9H2H - chains B and N of the 22 polymer chains in the assembly; structure by electron microscopy, 6.10 A resolution (low resolution: residue-level contacts below are approximate; hydrogen-bond / salt-bridge calls are withheld).

[Chain B]
Molecule: Protein AC54
Source organism: Autographa californica nucleopolyhedrovirus
Reference sequence: P41458 (AC54_NPVAC); residues 1-365 here = UniProt positions 1-365
Sequence (365 residues; each row starts with the number of its first residue):
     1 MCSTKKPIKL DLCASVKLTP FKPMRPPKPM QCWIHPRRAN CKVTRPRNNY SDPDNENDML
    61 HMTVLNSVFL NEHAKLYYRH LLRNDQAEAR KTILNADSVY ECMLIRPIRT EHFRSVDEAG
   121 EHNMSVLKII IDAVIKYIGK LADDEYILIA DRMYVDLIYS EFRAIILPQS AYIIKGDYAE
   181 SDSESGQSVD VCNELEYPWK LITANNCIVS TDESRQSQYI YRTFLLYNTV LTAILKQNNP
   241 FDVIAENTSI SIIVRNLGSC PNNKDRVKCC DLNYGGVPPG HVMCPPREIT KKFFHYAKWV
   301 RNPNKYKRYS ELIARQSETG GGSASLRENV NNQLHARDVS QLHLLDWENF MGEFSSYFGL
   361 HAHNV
Unresolved in the structure: 1-6, 185-189, 318-334
Cystine bridges: Cys-192/Cys-207
Reported in the primary citation:
  - self-association interface (contacts with another copy of this molecule): Lys-22 to Arg-25
  - binding site for the 58-nt DNA strand: Arg-45, Arg-47, Arg-255, Lys-298, Lys-305, Lys-307, Arg-308

[Chain N]
Molecule: Protein C42
Source organism: Autographa californica nucleopolyhedrovirus
Reference sequence: P25695 (C42_NPVAC); numbering as in UniProt (aligned over 1-361)
Sequence (361 residues; numbered 1 to 361; the number before each row is that of its first residue):
     1 MSAIALYLEI NKLRLKIDEP MQLAIWPQLF PLLCDEHQSV QLNTDVLINF MMHVARKSQN
    61 TILNNNAAIA SQYAAGNADV VAAPASAQPT PRPVINLFAR ANAAAPAQPS EELINMRRYR
   121 NAARKLIHHY SLNSTSSTEY KISDVVMTMI FLLRSEKYHS LFKLLETTFD DYTCRPQMTQ
   181 VQTDTLLDAV RSLLEMPSTT IDLTTVDIMR SSFARCFNSP IMRYAKIVLL QNVALQRDKR
   241 TTLEELLIER GEKIQMLQPQ QYINSGTEIP FCDDAEFLNR LLKHIDPYPL SRMYYNAANT
   301 MFYTTMENYA VSNCKFNIED YNNIFKVMEN IRKHSNKNSN DQDELNIYLG VQSSNAKRKK
   361 Y
Unresolved in the structure: 1-111, 134-138, 195-197, 232-237, 255-258, 263-272, 285-287, 317-318, 326-361
Curated features (UniProtKB/Swiss-Prot):
  - region: Leu-32 to Glu-36 (LXCXE motif)
  - motif: Lys-357 to Lys-360 (Nuclear localization signal)

[How chain B and chain N interact]
Contacting residue pairs (17):
  His-122(B) with Arg-124(N); Leu-194(N); Ser-198(N)
  Met-124(B) with Arg-124(N); Arg-191(N); Ser-192(N); Leu-194(N); Ser-198(N)
  Val-277(B) with His-128(N); Ser-198(N)
  Ser-356(B) with Thr-200(N)
  Tyr-357(B) with Arg-191(N); Ser-198(N); Thr-199(N); Thr-200(N)
  Phe-358(B) with Arg-191(N)
  Gly-359(B) with Arg-191(N)
Also at the interface, not in a pair above, chain B (10 interface residues in all): Ser-125, Lys-128, Pro-279
Also at the interface, not in a pair above, chain N (9 interface residues in all): Leu-193

[Overview]
10 residues of chain B face 9 of chain N across their interface. The paper reports a binding site for the
58-nt DNA strand at Arg-45(B), Arg-47(B) and Arg-255(B) among others; a self-association interface involving
Lys-22(B).
Chain B is Protein AC54 and chain N is Protein C42, both from Autographa californica nucleopolyhedrovirus; the
structure, AcMNPV apical cap - composite map of the C2 plug, was determined by electron microscopy, deposited
together with 9H2A, 9H2B, 9H2C, 9H2J and 9H2K.
